Entry 8WDA (electron microscopy, 3.26 A resolution); this record covers chains A and E of the 5 polymer chains in the assembly.

# Chain A
Protein: Probable periplasmic dipeptide-binding lipoprotein DppA
From: Mycobacterium tuberculosis (strain ATCC 25618 / H37Rv)
UniProtKB: I6X811 (I6X811_MYCTU); residue numbers follow UniProt; this construct covers 25-541
Amino-acid sequence (517 residues; each row starts with the number of its first residue):
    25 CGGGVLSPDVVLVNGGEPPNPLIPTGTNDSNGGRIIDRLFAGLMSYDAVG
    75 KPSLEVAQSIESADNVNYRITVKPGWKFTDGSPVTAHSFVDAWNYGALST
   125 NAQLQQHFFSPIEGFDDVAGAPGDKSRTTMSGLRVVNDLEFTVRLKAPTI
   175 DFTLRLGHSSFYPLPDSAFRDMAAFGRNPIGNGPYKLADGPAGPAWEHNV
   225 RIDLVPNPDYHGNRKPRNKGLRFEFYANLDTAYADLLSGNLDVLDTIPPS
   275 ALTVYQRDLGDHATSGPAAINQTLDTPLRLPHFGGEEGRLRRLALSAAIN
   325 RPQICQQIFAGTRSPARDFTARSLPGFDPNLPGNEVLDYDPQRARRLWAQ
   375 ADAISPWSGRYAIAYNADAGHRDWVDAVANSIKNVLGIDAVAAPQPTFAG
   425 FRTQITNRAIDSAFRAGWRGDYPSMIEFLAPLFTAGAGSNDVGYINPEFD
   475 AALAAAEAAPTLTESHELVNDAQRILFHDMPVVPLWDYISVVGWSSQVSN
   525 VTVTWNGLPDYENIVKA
Covalently attached groups: compound 9XX linked to Cys25

# Chain E
Protein: tetrapeptide
From: Mycolicibacterium smegmatis MC2 155
Amino-acid sequence (4 residues; numbered 1 to 4; the number before each row is that of its first residue):
     1 AVAA

# Chain A / chain E interface
Pairs across the interface (20):
  Asn52(A) - Ala1(E)
  Asn52(A) - Val2(E)  hydrogen bond (backbone-backbone)
  Asp53(A) - Ala1(E)
  Asp53(A) - Val2(E)
  Ser54(A) - Ala1(E)
  Ser54(A) - Val2(E)  hydrogen bond (backbone-backbone)
  Ser54(A) - Ala4(E)
  Asn55(A) - Ala4(E)
  Asn390(A) - Ala4(E)  hydrogen bond (side chain-backbone)
  Ala393(A) - Ala4(E)
  His395(A) - Ala4(E)
  Phe422(A) - Ala3(E)
  Arg439(A) - Ala4(E)
  Gly441(A) - Val2(E)
  Gly441(A) - Ala3(E)
  Trp442(A) - Ala1(E)
  Trp442(A) - Val2(E)  hydrophobic
  Trp442(A) - Ala3(E)
  Arg443(A) - Ala1(E)  hydrogen bond (backbone-backbone)
  Asp445(A) - Ala1(E)  hydrogen bond (side chain-backbone)
Also at the interface, not in a pair above, chain A (15 interface residues in all): Ile294, Arg426

# In short
15 residues of chain A and 4 residues of chain E are in contact, with 5 hydrogen bonds. Polar contacts include
Asn390(A)-Ala4(E), Asp445(A)-Ala1(E) and Asn52(A)-Val2(E). Compound 9XX is covalently linked to Cys25(A).
Chain A is Probable periplasmic dipeptide-binding lipoprotein DppA (Mycobacterium tuberculosis (strain ATCC
25618 / H37Rv)) and chain E is tetrapeptide (Mycolicibacterium smegmatis MC2 155); the structure, Cryo-EM
structure of the substrate-bound DppABCD complex, was determined by electron microscopy.
